Entry 7BGU (X-ray diffraction, 2.43 A resolution); this record covers chains B and F of the 3 polymer chains in the assembly.

Chain B:
Protein: Gag-Pro-Pol polyprotein
Source organism: Mason-Pfizer monkey virus
Notes: EC 3.6.1.23, 3.4.23.-, 2.7.7.49, 2.7.7.7, 3.1.26.4, 2.7.7.-, 3.1.-.-
Reference sequence: P07572 (POL_MPMV); residues 1-114 here correspond to UniProt positions 760-873 (UniProt number = residue number + 759)
Amino-acid sequence (114 residues; numbered 1 to 114; the number before each row is that of its first residue):
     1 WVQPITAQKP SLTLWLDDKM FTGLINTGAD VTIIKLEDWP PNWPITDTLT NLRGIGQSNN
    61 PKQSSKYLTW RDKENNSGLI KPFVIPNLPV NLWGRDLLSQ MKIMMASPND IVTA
Not modelled in the structure: 109-114
Sequence notes: engineered mutation A7 (Cys766 in P07572), N26 (Asp785 in P07572), A106 (Cys865 in P07572)
UniProt features mapped onto this chain:
  - site: A114 (Cleavage)
Reported in the primary citation:
  - binding site for peptidomimetic inhibitor (chain F): N26

Chain F:
Protein: peptidomimetic inhibitor
Amino-acid sequence (7 residues; numbered 1 to 7; the number before each row is that of its first residue):
     1 PXVXAMT
Modified residues: 0A1 (O-methyl-L-tyrosine) at position 2; PSA (3-hydroxy-4-amino-5-phenylpentanoic acid) at position 4

How chain B and chain F interact:
Residue-residue contacts (20; chain B residue first):
  K9(B) - T7(F)
  N26(B) - PSA_4(F)
  G28(B) - 0A1_2(F)
  G28(B) - V3(F)
  G28(B) - PSA_4(F)  hydrogen bond (backbone-backbone)
  A29(B) - 0A1_2(F)
  A29(B) - V3(F)  hydrophobic
  D30(B) - P1(F)
  D30(B) - 0A1_2(F)  hydrogen bond (side chain-backbone)
  V31(B) - P1(F)  hydrophobic
  I33(B) - V3(F)  hydrophobic
  N51(B) - P1(F)
  L52(B) - P1(F)  hydrophobic
  R53(B) - P1(F)  hydrogen bond (backbone-backbone)
  R53(B) - 0A1_2(F)
  R53(B) - V3(F)  hydrogen bond (backbone-backbone)
  G54(B) - V3(F)
  G54(B) - PSA_4(F)
  I55(B) - M6(F)  hydrophobic
  L92(B) - A5(F)  hydrophobic
Interface residues without a listed pair, chain B (15 interface residues in all): L24, V90

Summary:
15 residues of chain B and 7 residues of chain F are in contact, with 4 hydrogen bonds. Polar contacts include
D30(B)-0A1_2(F), G28(B)-PSA_4(F) and R53(B)-P1(F). From the paper: a binding site for peptidomimetic inhibitor
(chain F) at N26(B).
Chain B is Gag-Pro-Pol polyprotein (Mason-Pfizer monkey virus) and chain F is peptidomimetic inhibitor; the
structure, Mason-Pfizer Monkey Virus Protease mutant C7A/D26N/C106A in complex with peptidomimetic inhibitor,
was determined by X-ray diffraction together with 7BGT from the same study.
